Entry 2BP8 (X-ray diffraction, 1.90 A resolution); this record covers chain A.

Chain A:
Molecule: Dissimilatory copper-containing nitrite reductase
From: Achromobacter xylosoxidans
Reference sequence: O68601 (O68601_ALCXX); residues 1-336 here correspond to UniProt positions 25-360 (UniProt number = residue number + 24)
Chain sequence (336 residues; each row starts with the number of its first residue):
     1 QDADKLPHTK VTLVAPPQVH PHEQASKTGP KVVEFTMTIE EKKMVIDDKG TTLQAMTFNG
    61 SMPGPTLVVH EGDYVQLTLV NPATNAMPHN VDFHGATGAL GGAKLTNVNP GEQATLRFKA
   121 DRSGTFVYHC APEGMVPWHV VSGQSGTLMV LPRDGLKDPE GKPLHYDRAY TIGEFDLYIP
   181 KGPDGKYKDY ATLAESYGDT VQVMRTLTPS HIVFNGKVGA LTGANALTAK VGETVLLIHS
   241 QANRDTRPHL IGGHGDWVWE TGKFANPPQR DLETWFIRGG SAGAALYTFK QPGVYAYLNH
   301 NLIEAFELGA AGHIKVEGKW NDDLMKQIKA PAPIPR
Not modelled in the structure: 1
Construct notes: conflict S26 (Thr50 in O68601), T28 (Ser52 in O68601), E160 (Gln184 in O68601); engineered mutation Q144 (Met168 in O68601)
Metal / ion sites: Zn2+ site 1 near H8 (its only coordinating residue here); Zn2+ site 2 near E34 (its only coordinating residue here); Zn2+ site 3: H70, D73; Cu ion site 1: H89, C130, H139, Q144; Cu ion site 2: H94, H129, H300; Zn2+ site 4: H165, D167 (shared with 1 residue of chain B); Zn2+ site 5: E195 (shared with 2 residues of chain B); Zn2+ site 6: H313 (together with sulfate ion)

Summary:
The Zn2+ site 3 is built by H70 and D73. H89, C130, H139 and Q144 form the Cu ion site 1.
Chain A is Dissimilatory copper-containing nitrite reductase (Achromobacter xylosoxidans); the structure,
M144Q Structure of nitrite reductase from Alcaligenes xylosoxidans, was determined by X-ray diffraction,
deposited together with 2BO0 and 2BP0.
